3QLH - chains A and B; structure by X-ray diffraction, 2.70 A resolution.

[Chain A]
Protein: reverse transcriptase/ribonuclease H
From: Human immunodeficiency virus type 1
Notes: EC 2.7.7.49, 2.7.7.7, 3.1.26.13; fragment: p66
Reference sequence: P03366 (POL_HV1B1); residues 1-554 here correspond to UniProt positions 600-1153 (UniProt number = residue number + 599)
Chain sequence (555 residues; numbered 0 to 554; the number before each row is that of its first residue; numbering starts at 0):
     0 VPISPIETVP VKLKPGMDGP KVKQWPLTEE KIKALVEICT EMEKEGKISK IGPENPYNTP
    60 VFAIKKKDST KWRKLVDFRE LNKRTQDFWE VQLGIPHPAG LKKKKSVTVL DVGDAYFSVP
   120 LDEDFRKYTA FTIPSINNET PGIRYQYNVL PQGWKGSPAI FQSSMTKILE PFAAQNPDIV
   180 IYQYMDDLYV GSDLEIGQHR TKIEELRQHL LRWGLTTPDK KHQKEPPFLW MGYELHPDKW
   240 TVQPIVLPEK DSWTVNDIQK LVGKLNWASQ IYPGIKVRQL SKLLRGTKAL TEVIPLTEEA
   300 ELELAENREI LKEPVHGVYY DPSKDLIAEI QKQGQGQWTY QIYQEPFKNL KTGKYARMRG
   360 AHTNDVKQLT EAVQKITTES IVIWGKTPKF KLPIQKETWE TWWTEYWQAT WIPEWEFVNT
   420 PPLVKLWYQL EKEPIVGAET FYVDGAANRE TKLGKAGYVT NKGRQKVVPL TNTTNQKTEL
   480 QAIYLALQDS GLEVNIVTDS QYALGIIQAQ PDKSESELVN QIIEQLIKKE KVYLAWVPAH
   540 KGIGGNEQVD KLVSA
Construct notes: expression tag (0); engineered mutation Ala172 (Lys771 in P03366), Ala173 (Lys772 in P03366), Ser280 (Cys879 in P03366)
Metal / ion sites: Mn2+ site 1: Asp443, Asp549 (together with MNK); Mn2+ site 2: Asp443, Glu478, Asp498 (together with MNK)
Ligand contacts:
  - MNK ((2S)-5,7-dihydroxy-9-methyl-2-(prop-1-en-2-yl)-1,2,3,4-tetrahydro-6H-benzo[7]annulen-6-one): Asp443, Glu478, Asp498, Ala538, His539, Asp549, Ser553
  - Rilpivirine (T27; 4-{[4-({4-[(E)-2-cyanoethenyl]-2,6-dimethylphenyl}amino)pyrimidin-2-yl]amino}benzonitrile): Pro95, Leu100, Lys101, Lys102, Lys103, Val179, Tyr181, Tyr183, Tyr188, Gly190, Pro225, Phe227, Leu228, Trp229, Leu234, His235, Pro236, Tyr318
Swiss-Prot annotation at these positions:
  - region: Phe227 to His235 (RT 'primer grip')
  - motif: Trp398 to Trp414 (Tryptophan repeat motif)
  - binding site (Mg(2+)): Asp110, Asp185, Asp186, Asp443, Glu478, Asp498, Asp549
  - site: Trp401 (Essential for RT p66/p51 heterodimerization), Trp414 (Essential for RT p66/p51 heterodimerization), Phe440, Tyr441 (Cleavage)
What the authors report for this chain:
  - binding site for MNK: Glu478, Asp498, His539, Asp549
  - catalytic residues: Glu478, Asp498, His539, Asp549 (citing earlier work)
  - mutagenesis - E478Q: decreased catalytic activity
  - mutagenesis - D549A: abolished catalytic activity

[Chain B]
Protein: reverse transcriptase/ribonuclease H
From: Human immunodeficiency virus type 1
Notes: EC 2.7.7.49, 2.7.7.7; fragment: p51
Reference sequence: P03366 (POL_HV1B1); residues 6-428 here correspond to UniProt positions 605-1027 (UniProt number = residue number + 599)
Chain sequence (423 residues; row label = number of the first residue in the row):
     6 ETVPVKLKPG MDGPKVKQWP LTEEKIKALV EICTEMEKEG KISKIGPENP YNTPVFAIKK
    66 KDSTKWRKLV DFRELNKRTQ DFWEVQLGIP HPAGLKKKKS VTVLDVGDAY FSVPLDEDFR
   126 KYTAFTIPSI NNETPGIRYQ YNVLPQGWKG SPAIFQSSMT KILEPFKKQN PDIVIYQYMD
   186 DLYVGSDLEI GQHRTKIEEL RQHLLRWGLT TPDKKHQKEP PFLWMGYELH PDKWTVQPIV
   246 LPEKDSWTVN DIQKLVGKLN WASQIYPGIK VRQLSKLLRG TKALTEVIPL TEEAELELAE
   306 NREILKEPVH GVYYDPSKDL IAEIQKQGQG QWTYQIYQEP FKNLKTGKYA RMRGAHTNDV
   366 KQLTEAVQKI TTESIVIWGK TPKFKLPIQK ETWETWWTEY WQATWIPEWE FVNTPPLVKL
   426 WYQ
Disordered / not traced: 91-93, 214-226
Construct notes: engineered mutation Ser280 (Cys879 in P03366)
Swiss-Prot annotation at these positions:
  - region: Phe227 to His235 (RT 'primer grip')
  - motif: Trp398 to Trp414 (Tryptophan repeat motif)
  - binding site (Mg(2+)): Asp110, Asp185, Asp186
  - site (Essential for RT p66/p51 heterodimerization): Trp401, Trp414

[Chain A / chain B interface]
Contacting residue pairs (105):
  Val8(A) - Glu53(B)
  Pro9(A) - Glu53(B)
  Gln85(A) - Glu53(B)  hydrogen bond (side chain-backbone)
  Asp86(A) - Lys20(B)  salt bridge
  Asp86(A) - Pro55(B)
  Phe87(A) - Pro52(B)
  Phe87(A) - Glu53(B)
  Phe87(A) - Pro55(B)
  Trp88(A) - Pro52(B)  hydrogen bond (backbone-backbone)
  Trp88(A) - Asn54(B)
  Trp88(A) - Asn57(B)
  Trp88(A) - Thr131(B)
  Trp88(A) - Arg143(B)
  Val90(A) - Pro140(B)  hydrophobic
  Val90(A) - Gly141(B)
  Gly93(A) - Asn137(B)
  Pro95(A) - Asn136(B)
  His96(A) - Asn136(B)  hydrogen bond (backbone-side chain)
  Gly99(A) - Asn136(B)
  Gly99(A) - Glu138(B)
  Leu100(A) - Asn136(B)
  Lys101(A) - Glu138(B)  salt bridge
  Ser162(A) - Pro52(B)
  Thr165(A) - Pro140(B)
  Glu169(A) - Lys49(B)
  Gln373(A) - Thr397(B)
  Gln373(A) - Thr400(B)
  Gln373(A) - Trp401(B)  hydrogen bond
  Thr376(A) - Thr400(B)
  Thr376(A) - Trp401(B)
  Thr377(A) - Thr400(B)  hydrogen bond
  Ile380(A) - Pro25(B)  hydrophobic
  Ile380(A) - Leu26(B)
  Val381(A) - Pro25(B)  hydrophobic
  Val381(A) - Asn136(B)  hydrogen bond (backbone-backbone)
  Ile382(A) - Ile135(B)
  Ile382(A) - Asn136(B)
  Trp383(A) - Ile135(B)
  Gly384(A) - Thr27(B)
  Gly384(A) - Glu28(B)  hydrogen bond (backbone-backbone)
  Gly384(A) - Ile135(B)
  Trp402(A) - Lys331(B)  hydrogen bond (backbone-side chain)
  Trp402(A) - His361(B)
  Trp402(A) - Asp364(B)
  Tyr405(A) - Lys331(B)  hydrogen bond (backbone-side chain)
  Trp406(A) - Lys331(B)
  Trp406(A) - Pro392(B)  hydrophobic
  Trp406(A) - Val417(B)
  Trp406(A) - Asn418(B)
  Trp406(A) - Thr419(B)
  Trp406(A) - Pro420(B)
  Trp406(A) - Pro421(B)
  Gln407(A) - Lys331(B)  hydrogen bond (backbone-side chain)
  Gln407(A) - Asp364(B)
  Gln407(A) - Pro392(B)
  Gln407(A) - Ile393(B)
  Gln407(A) - Gln394(B)
  Gln407(A) - Val417(B)  hydrogen bond (side chain-backbone)
  Gln407(A) - Asn418(B)
  Ala408(A) - Trp337(B)  hydrophobic
  Ala408(A) - Asp364(B)
  Ala408(A) - Pro392(B)  hydrogen bond (backbone-backbone)
  Ala408(A) - Ile393(B)
  Thr409(A) - Asp364(B)  hydrogen bond (backbone-side chain)
  Trp410(A) - Thr362(B)
  Trp410(A) - Asn363(B)
  Trp410(A) - Val365(B)  hydrophobic
  Trp410(A) - Trp401(B)
  Trp410(A) - Tyr405(B)
  Pro412(A) - Trp401(B)  hydrophobic
  Pro433(A) - Asn255(B)
  Pro433(A) - Leu289(B)  hydrophobic
  Ile434(A) - Thr290(B)
  Val435(A) - Thr290(B)
  Thr439(A) - Ala288(B)
  Thr439(A) - Leu289(B)  hydrogen bond (side chain-backbone)
  Tyr441(A) - Gln258(B)
  Tyr441(A) - Lys287(B)  hydrogen bond (side chain-backbone)
  Val458(A) - Thr286(B)
  Thr459(A) - Thr286(B)  hydrogen bond (backbone-side chain)
  Asn460(A) - Thr286(B)
  Asn460(A) - Lys287(B)
  Asn460(A) - Ala288(B)
  Asn494(A) - Leu289(B)
  Val496(A) - Gln258(B)
  Val496(A) - Leu289(B)  hydrophobic
  Gln500(A) - Leu422(B)
  Leu503(A) - Leu422(B)  hydrophobic
  Gly504(A) - Pro420(B)
  Gln507(A) - Pro420(B)
  Tyr532(A) - Asn255(B)  hydrogen bond
  Tyr532(A) - Leu289(B)  hydrophobic
  Trp535(A) - Leu422(B)
  Trp535(A) - Trp426(B)  hydrophobic
  Val536(A) - Gln258(B)
  Pro537(A) - Gly262(B)
  Pro537(A) - Asn265(B)
  Lys540(A) - Asn265(B)
  Lys540(A) - Ser280(B)  hydrogen bond (backbone-side chain)
  Gly541(A) - Ser280(B)
  Ile542(A) - Leu283(B)
  Gly543(A) - Leu283(B)  hydrogen bond (backbone-backbone)
  Gly543(A) - Gly285(B)
  Gly544(A) - Gly285(B)  hydrogen bond (backbone-backbone)
  Gly544(A) - Thr286(B)
Other interface residues (no listed pair), chain A (66 interface residues in all): Leu92, Ile94, Ala158, Ile159, Tyr181, Glu370, Thr386, Thr403, Glu404, Ala534, Gln547
Other interface residues (no listed pair), chain B (59 interface residues in all): Tyr56, Val254, Val261, Lys281, Gln334, Leu368, Glu396

[In short]
66 residues of chain A face 59 of chain B across their interface; the contacts include 20 hydrogen bonds and 2
salt bridges. Polar pairs include Asp86(A)-Lys20(B), Lys101(A)-Glu138(B) and Gln85(A)-Glu53(B). Bound to chain
A: compound MNK and Rilpivirine. From the paper: catalytic residues Glu478(A), Asp498(A) and His539(A) among
others; E478Q of chain A reduces catalytic activity.
Here chain A is reverse transcriptase/ribonuclease H and chain B is reverse transcriptase/ribonuclease H, both
from Human immunodeficiency virus type 1. Entry 3QLH (HIV-1 Reverse Transcriptase in Complex with Manicol at
the RNase H Active Site and TMC278 (Rilpivirine) ...) was determined by X-ray diffraction.
